Entry 7N1A (X-ray diffraction, 2.06 A resolution); this record covers chains A and C of the 3 polymer chains in the assembly.

Chain A:
Name: MHC class I antigen, A-2 alpha chain
From: Homo sapiens
UniProt: A0A5B8RNS7 (A0A5B8RNS7_HUMAN); residues 1-275 here correspond to UniProt positions 25-299 (UniProt number = residue number + 24)
Sequence (276 residues; row label = number of the first residue in the row; numbering starts at 0):
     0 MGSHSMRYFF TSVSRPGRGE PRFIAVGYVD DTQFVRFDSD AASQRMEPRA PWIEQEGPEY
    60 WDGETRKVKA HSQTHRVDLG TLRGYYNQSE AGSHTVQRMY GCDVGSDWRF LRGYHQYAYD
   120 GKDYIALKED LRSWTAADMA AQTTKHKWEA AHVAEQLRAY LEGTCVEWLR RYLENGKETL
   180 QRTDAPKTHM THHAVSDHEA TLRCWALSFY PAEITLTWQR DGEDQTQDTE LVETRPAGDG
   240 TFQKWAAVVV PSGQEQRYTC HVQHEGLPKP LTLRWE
Disordered / not traced: 0
Construct notes: initiating methionine (0)
Disulfide bonds: Cys-101/Cys-164, Cys-203/Cys-259

Chain C:
Name: Spike protein S1
Notes: fragment: epitope YLQPRTFLL
UniProt: P0DTC2 (SPIKE_SARS2); residues 1-9 here correspond to UniProt positions 269-277 (UniProt number = residue number + 268)
Sequence (9 residues; row label = number of the first residue in the row):
     1 YLQPRTFLL

How chain A and chain C interact:
Residue-residue contacts (44):
  Tyr-7(A) / Tyr-1(C)  hydrogen bond (side chain-backbone)
  Tyr-7(A) / Leu-2(C)
  Phe-9(A) / Leu-2(C)  hydrophobic
  Met-45(A) / Leu-2(C)  hydrophobic
  Glu-63(A) / Tyr-1(C)
  Glu-63(A) / Leu-2(C)  hydrogen bond (side chain-backbone)
  Lys-66(A) / Tyr-1(C)
  Lys-66(A) / Leu-2(C)  hydrogen bond (side chain-backbone)
  Lys-66(A) / Gln-3(C)
  Lys-66(A) / Pro-4(C)
  Val-67(A) / Leu-2(C)
  His-70(A) / Leu-2(C)
  His-70(A) / Gln-3(C)
  Thr-73(A) / Thr-6(C)
  Thr-73(A) / Phe-7(C)
  Thr-73(A) / Leu-8(C)
  Val-76(A) / Leu-8(C)  hydrophobic
  Asp-77(A) / Leu-8(C)
  Asp-77(A) / Leu-9(C)  hydrogen bond (side chain-backbone)
  Thr-80(A) / Leu-9(C)
  Leu-81(A) / Leu-9(C)  hydrophobic
  Tyr-84(A) / Leu-9(C)  hydrogen bond (side chain-backbone)
  Arg-97(A) / Gln-3(C)
  Tyr-99(A) / Leu-2(C)
  Tyr-99(A) / Gln-3(C)  hydrogen bond (side chain-backbone)
  His-114(A) / Gln-3(C)  hydrogen bond
  Tyr-116(A) / Leu-9(C)  hydrophobic
  Thr-143(A) / Leu-9(C)  hydrogen bond (side chain-backbone)
  Lys-146(A) / Leu-8(C)  hydrogen bond (side chain-backbone)
  Lys-146(A) / Leu-9(C)
  Trp-147(A) / Phe-7(C)
  Trp-147(A) / Leu-8(C)  hydrogen bond (side chain-backbone)
  Trp-147(A) / Leu-9(C)  hydrophobic
  Val-152(A) / Phe-7(C)  hydrophobic
  Gln-155(A) / Arg-5(C)  hydrogen bond
  Gln-155(A) / Phe-7(C)
  Leu-156(A) / Gln-3(C)
  Leu-156(A) / Phe-7(C)  hydrophobic
  Tyr-159(A) / Tyr-1(C)  hydrogen bond (side chain-backbone)
  Tyr-159(A) / Leu-2(C)
  Tyr-159(A) / Gln-3(C)
  Thr-163(A) / Tyr-1(C)
  Trp-167(A) / Tyr-1(C)
  Tyr-171(A) / Tyr-1(C)  hydrogen bond (side chain-backbone)
Interface residues without a listed pair, chain A (32 interface residues in all): Met-5, Tyr-59, Ala-69, Tyr-123, Leu-160

In short:
Chain A and chain C form an interface of 32 and 9 residues respectively, with 13 hydrogen bonds. Polar
contacts include Tyr-7(A)/Tyr-1(C), Glu-63(A)/Leu-2(C) and Lys-66(A)/Leu-2(C).
Chain A is MHC class I antigen, A-2 alpha chain (Homo sapiens) and chain C is Spike protein S1; the structure,
SARS-CoV-2 YLQ peptide binds to HLA-A2, was determined by X-ray diffraction, deposited together with 7N1B,
7N1C, 7N1D, 7N1E and 7N1F.
